4JCY - chains A and C of the 4 polymer chains in the assembly; structure by X-ray diffraction, 1.80 A resolution.

# Chain A
Name: Csp231I C protein
From: Citrobacter sp. RFL231
UniProt: Q32WH4 (Q32WH4_9ENTR); residue numbers follow UniProt; this construct covers 1-98
Chain sequence (98 residues; numbered 1 to 98; the number before each row is that of its first residue):
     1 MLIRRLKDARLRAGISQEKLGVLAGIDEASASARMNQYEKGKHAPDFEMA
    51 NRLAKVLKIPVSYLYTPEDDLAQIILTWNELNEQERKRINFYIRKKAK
Unresolved in the structure: 93-98
What the authors report for this chain:
  - binding site for the 21-nt DNA strand (chain C): Arg10, Gln17, Ser30, Arg34, Asn36, Tyr38, Lys40, Lys42, His43
  - specificity-determining residues: Ser32, Gln37, His43
  - conformationally variable residues (helix shift): Glu28 to Lys40

# Chain C
Molecule: 21-nt DNA strand
Sequence (21 nucleotides; numbered 1 to 21; the number before each row is that of its first residue):
     1 AAACTAAGAAAATCTTAGCAA

# How chain A and chain C interact
Pairs across the interface (13; chain A residue first):
  Arg10(A) with DA3(C), salt bridge to the phosphate
  Ser16(A) with DA3(C), phosphate contact
  Gln17(A) with DA3(C), hydrogen bond to the phosphate; DC4(C), hydrogen bond to the phosphate
  Ser32(A) with DA3(C), base contact; DC4(C), hydrogen bond to the base
  Ala33(A) with DT5(C), base contact
  Asn36(A) with DA3(C), sugar contact; DC4(C), phosphate contact; DT5(C), base contact
  Gln37(A) with DA6(C), base contact
  Lys40(A) with DC4(C), salt bridge to the phosphate; DT5(C), phosphate contact
Interface residues without a listed pair, chain A (10 interface residues in all): Glu39, Lys42
Interface residues without a listed pair, chain C (6 interface residues in all): DA2, DA7

# Overview
10 residues of chain A and 6 residues of chain C are in contact; the contacts include 3 hydrogen bonds and 2
salt bridges. Polar contacts include Ser32(A)-DC4(C), Gln17(A)-DA3(C) and Gln17(A)-DC4(C). The paper reports a
binding site for the 21-nt DNA strand (chain C) at Arg10(A), Gln17(A) and Ser30(A) among others; specificity
determinants Ser32(A), Gln37(A) and His43(A).
Here chain A is Csp231I C protein (Citrobacter sp. RFL231) and chain C is a 21-nt DNA strand. Entry 4JCY
(Crystal structure of the Restriction-Modification Controller Protein C.Csp231I OR operator complex) was
determined by X-ray diffraction together with 4JQD and 4JCX from the same study.
